PDB entry 9F62 | electron microscopy, 5.44 A resolution (low resolution: residue-level contacts below are approximate; hydrogen-bond / salt-bridge calls are withheld) | chains 5E and 5G of the 214 polymer chains in the assembly

== Chain 5E ==
Protein: NADH:ubiquinone oxidoreductase 49 kD subunit
Organism: Chlamydomonas reinhardtii
Notes: EC 1.6.5.3
UniProt: Q6V9A8 (Q6V9A8_CHLRE); numbering as in UniProt (aligned over 1-467)
Sequence (467 residues; numbered 1 to 467; the number before each row is that of its first residue):
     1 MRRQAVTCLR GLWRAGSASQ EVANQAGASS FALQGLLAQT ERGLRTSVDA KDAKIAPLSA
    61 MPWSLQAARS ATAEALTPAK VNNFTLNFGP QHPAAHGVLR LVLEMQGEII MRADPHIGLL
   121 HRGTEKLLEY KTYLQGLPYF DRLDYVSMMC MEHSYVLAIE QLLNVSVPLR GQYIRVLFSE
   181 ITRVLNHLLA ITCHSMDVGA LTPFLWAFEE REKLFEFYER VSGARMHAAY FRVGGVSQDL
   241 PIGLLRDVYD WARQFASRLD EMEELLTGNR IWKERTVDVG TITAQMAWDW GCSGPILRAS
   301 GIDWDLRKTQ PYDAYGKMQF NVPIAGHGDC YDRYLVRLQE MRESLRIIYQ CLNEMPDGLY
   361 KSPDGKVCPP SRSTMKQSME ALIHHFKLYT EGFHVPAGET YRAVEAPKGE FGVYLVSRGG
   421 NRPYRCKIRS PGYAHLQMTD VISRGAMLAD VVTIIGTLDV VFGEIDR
Disordered / not traced: 1-75, 92-97

== Chain 5G ==
Protein: NADH:ubiquinone oxidoreductase subunit 8
Organism: Chlamydomonas reinhardtii
Notes: EC 1.6.5.3
UniProt: Q6V9B1 (Q6V9B1_CHLRE); residue numbers follow UniProt; this construct covers 1-231
Sequence (231 residues; row label = number of the first residue in the row):
     1 MPLLRRAAQS LLTSWAPVAT NCGAMSELVR CMGTERRPGE SGAWKQIERQ RYASDWENDP
    61 TFKRTPKNLA EVLDDSASML LLTDVWRGMA YTLGAFFDKK VTIMYPFEKG QLSPRFRGEH
   121 ALRRYPTGEE RCIACKLCEA ICPAQAITIE AEEREDGSRR TTRYDIDMTK CIYCGFCQEA
   181 CPVDAIVEGP NFEFSTETRE ELLYDKQKLL ENGDKWETEI ATNLRTESLY R
Disordered / not traced: 1-32
Metal / ion sites: 4Fe-4S cluster Fe site 1: H120, C142, C171, C174, C177; 4Fe-4S cluster Fe site 2: C132, C135, C138, C181
Small-molecule neighbours:
  - 4Fe-4S cluster (SF4), molecule 1: H120, C142, A144, I147, I166, C171, I172, Y173, C174, G175, F176, C177, E188
  - 4Fe-4S cluster (SF4), molecule 2: C132, I133, A134, C135, K136, L137, C138, I149, Y164, C181, P182, V183, A185, I186

== Chain 5E / chain 5G interface ==
Pairs across the interface - 81 pairs, chain 5E then chain 5G:
  L134(5E) with F176(5G)
  Q135(5E) with A140(5G); I141(5G); C142(5G); P143(5G)
  R142(5E) with I172(5G)
  W206(5E) with A95(5G)
  E209(5E) with V101(5G)
  E219(5E) with L112(5G); S113(5G); F116(5G)
  R220(5E) with S113(5G); R115(5G)
  V221(5E) with R115(5G)
  S222(5E) with R117(5G)
  G223(5E) with R115(5G); F116(5G); R117(5G)
  A224(5E) with R117(5G)
  H227(5E) with R117(5G)
  A228(5E) with R117(5G)
  R232(5E) with F176(5G); E179(5G)
  S237(5E) with E179(5G)
  Q238(5E) with R115(5G); E227(5G); Y230(5G); R231(5G)
  D239(5E) with R115(5G); Y230(5G)
  L240(5E) with R115(5G); Y230(5G)
  P241(5E) with R115(5G); Y230(5G)
  I242(5E) with Y230(5G)
  E264(5E) with R87(5G); Y91(5G)
  T267(5E) with G33(5G)
  G268(5E) with G33(5G); D84(5G); R87(5G)
  N269(5E) with D84(5G)
  R270(5E) with E40(5G); S78(5G); M79(5G); L82(5G); D84(5G)
  K273(5E) with G33(5G); T34(5G); E35(5G)
  E274(5E) with E40(5G); G42(5G)
  V277(5E) with R36(5G); E40(5G); S41(5G)
  D278(5E) with S41(5G); A43(5G); Q46(5G)
  H327(5E) with R36(5G); T61(5G)
  D329(5E) with R36(5G)
  Y331(5E) with G33(5G); T34(5G)
  D332(5E) with R36(5G)
  S371(5E) with R231(5G)
  R372(5E) with E179(5G); C181(5G); P182(5G); V183(5G); D184(5G); R231(5G)
  M375(5E) with P182(5G)
  K376(5E) with P182(5G); D184(5G)
  H385(5E) with E179(5G); A180(5G)
  F386(5E) with L137(5G)
  Y389(5E) with I141(5G); E179(5G); A180(5G)
  T390(5E) with L137(5G)
Also at the interface, not in a pair above, chain 5E (50 interface residues in all): K131, P138, E216, A229, L265, V279, L335, Y360, S373
Also at the interface, not in a pair above, chain 5G (48 interface residues in all): G39, Q50, D59, L80, V85, G88, T92, Q111, Q178

== Overview ==
50 residues of chain 5E and 48 residues of chain 5G are in contact. Chain 5G binds 4Fe-4S cluster. The 4Fe-4S
cluster Fe site 1 is built by H120(5G), C142(5G), C171(5G), C174(5G) and C177(5G).
Chain 5E is NADH:ubiquinone oxidoreductase 49 kD subunit and chain 5G is NADH:ubiquinone oxidoreductase
subunit 8, both from Chlamydomonas reinhardtii; the structure, Subtomogram average of the Chlamydomonas
reinhardtii mitochondrial respirasome I2 III4 IV6, was determined by electron microscopy, deposited together
with 9F5X, 9F5Y, 9F5Z, 9F60 and 9F61.
